8IXL - chains D and IA of the 35 polymer chains in the assembly; structure by electron microscopy, 3.50 A resolution.

== Chain D ==
Name: Tail virion protein G9P
Source organism: Inovirus M13
UniProt: P69538 (G9P_BPM13); residue numbers follow UniProt; this construct covers 1-32
Amino-acid sequence (32 residues; row label = number of the first residue in the row):
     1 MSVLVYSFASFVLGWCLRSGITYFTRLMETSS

== Chain IA ==
Name: Tail virion protein G7P
Source organism: Inovirus M13
UniProt: P69535 (G7P_BPM13); residues 1-33 here = UniProt positions 1-33
Amino-acid sequence (33 residues; row label = number of the first residue in the row):
     1 MEQVADFDTIYQAMIQISVVLCFALGIIAGGQR
Unresolved in the structure: 1-4

== How chain D and chain IA interact ==
Residue-residue contacts (22):
  Ser-7(D) / Ser-18(IA)  hydrogen bond
  Ser-7(D) / Cys-22(IA)
  Ser-10(D) / Val-19(IA)  hydrogen bond (side chain-backbone)
  Ser-10(D) / Cys-22(IA)
  Ser-10(D) / Phe-23(IA)  hydrogen bond (side chain-backbone)
  Phe-11(D) / Cys-22(IA)
  Phe-11(D) / Gly-26(IA)
  Gly-14(D) / Phe-23(IA)
  Gly-14(D) / Gly-26(IA)
  Gly-14(D) / Ile-27(IA)
  Trp-15(D) / Gly-26(IA)
  Trp-15(D) / Gly-30(IA)
  Arg-18(D) / Ile-27(IA)
  Arg-18(D) / Gly-30(IA)
  Arg-18(D) / Gly-31(IA)
  Ser-19(D) / Gly-30(IA)
  Thr-22(D) / Gly-30(IA)  hydrogen bond (side chain-backbone)
  Thr-22(D) / Gly-31(IA)
  Thr-22(D) / Arg-33(IA)
  Thr-25(D) / Arg-33(IA)
  Arg-26(D) / Arg-33(IA)  hydrogen bond (side chain-backbone)
  Glu-29(D) / Arg-33(IA)  salt bridge
Also at the interface, not in a pair above, chain D (14 interface residues in all): Val-3, Tyr-6, Leu-17
Also at the interface, not in a pair above, chain IA (11 interface residues in all): Ile-15, Ala-29

== Overview ==
The interface between chain D and chain IA involves 14 residues on one side and 11 on the other; the contacts
include 5 hydrogen bonds and 1 salt bridge. Polar contacts include Glu-29(D)/Arg-33(IA), Ser-7(D)/Ser-18(IA)
and Ser-10(D)/Val-19(IA).
Chain D is Tail virion protein G9P and chain IA is Tail virion protein G7P, both from Inovirus M13; the
structure, top segment of the bacteriophage M13 mini variant, was determined by electron microscopy, deposited
together with 8IXK, 8IXJ and 8JWT.
